6JV1 - chain A; structure by X-ray diffraction, 1.20 A resolution.

# Chain A
Name: Sll1336 protein
From: Synechocystis sp. (strain PCC 6803 / Kazusa)
Notes: fragment: N-terminal domain of ArgZ
UniProt: P74535 (P74535_SYNY3); numbering as in UniProt (aligned over 1-281)
Sequence (302 residues; numbered -20 to 281; the number before each row is that of its first residue; numbers below 1 keep their minus sign (Met-20 is residue -20)):
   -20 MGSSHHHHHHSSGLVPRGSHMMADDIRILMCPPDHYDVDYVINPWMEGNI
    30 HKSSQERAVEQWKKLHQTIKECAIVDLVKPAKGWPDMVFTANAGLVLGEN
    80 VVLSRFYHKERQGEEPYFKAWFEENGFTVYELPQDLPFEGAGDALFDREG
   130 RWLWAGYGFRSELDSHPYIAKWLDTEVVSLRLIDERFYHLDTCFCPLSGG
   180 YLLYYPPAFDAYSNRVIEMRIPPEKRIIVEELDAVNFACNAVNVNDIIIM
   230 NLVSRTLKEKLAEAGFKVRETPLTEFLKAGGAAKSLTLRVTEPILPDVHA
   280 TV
Disordered / not traced: -20 to 3, 275-281
Differences from the reference sequence: initiating methionine (-20); expression tag (-19 to 0); engineered mutation Ser264 (Cys in P74535)
Ligand contacts: arginine (ARG): Ile21, Asn22, Met25, Asp65, Phe68, Ala70, Asn71, Arg90, Gly121, Arg139, Tyr167, His168, Asp170, Thr171, Asn219, Ala258, Gly259, Gly260, Ser264
Swiss-Prot annotation at these positions:
  - active site: His168 (Proton donor/acceptor)
  - binding site (L-arginine): Asn22, Asn71, Arg90, Arg139, His168, Asp170, Ala258
  - binding site (L-ornithine): Asn22, Asn71, Arg90, Arg139, His168, Ala258
  - site: Asn71 (Key determinant for dihydrolase activity)
  - mutagenesis: Asn22 (N22A: Significant loss of arginine dihydrolase activity), Asp65 (D65A: Significant loss of arginine dihydrolase activity), Phe68 (F68A: Significant loss of arginine dihydrolase activity), Asn71 (N71D: Produces equal trace amounts of citrulline and ornithine; N71S: Transforms the enzyme from a dihydrolase to a deiminase), Arg90 (R90A: Significant loss of arginine dihydrolase activity), Glu118 (E118A: Complete loss of arginine dihydrolase activity), Arg139 (R139A: Significant loss of arginine dihydrolase activity), Tyr167 (Y167A: Significant loss of arginine dihydrolase activity), His168 (H168F: Complete loss of arginine dihydrolase activity)
What the authors report for this chain:
  - conformationally variable residues (order/disorder transition): Val17 to His30
  - binding site for arginine: Ile21, Asn22, Met25, Asp65, Phe68, Asn71, Arg90, Arg139, Tyr167, His168, Asp170, Ala258
  - specificity-determining residues: Asn71
  - mutagenesis - N22A, D65A, F68A, N71A, N71D, N71S, R90A, R139A, Y167A: decreased catalytic activity
  - mutagenesis - E118A, H168F: abolished catalytic activity
  - catalytic residues: Glu118, His168 (proposed by the authors, not directly observed)

# Summary
Ligands of chain A: arginine. Curated annotation (UniProt) lists active-site residue His168, 7
L-arginine-binding residues, 6 L-ornithine-binding residues and 9 mutagenesis sites. From the paper: catalytic
residues Glu118 and His168; N22A, D65A and F68A, among others, reduce catalytic activity; 11 substitutions
were tested in all.
Chain A is Sll1336 protein (Synechocystis sp. (strain PCC 6803 / Kazusa)); the structure, Crystal Structure of
N-terminal domain of ArgZ, C264S mutant, bound to Substrate, an arginine dihydrolase from ..., was determined
by X-ray diffraction together with 6JUY, 6JUZ and 6JV0 from the same study.
